Entry 8U7U (electron microscopy, 2.16 A resolution); this record covers chains B and A of the 28 polymer chains in the assembly.

[Chain B]
Molecule: Proteasome subunit alpha type-2
From: Saccharomyces cerevisiae S288C
Notes: EC 3.4.25.1
UniProt: P23639 (PSA2_YEAST); residue numbers follow UniProt; this construct covers 1-250
Chain sequence (250 residues; each row starts with the number of its first residue):
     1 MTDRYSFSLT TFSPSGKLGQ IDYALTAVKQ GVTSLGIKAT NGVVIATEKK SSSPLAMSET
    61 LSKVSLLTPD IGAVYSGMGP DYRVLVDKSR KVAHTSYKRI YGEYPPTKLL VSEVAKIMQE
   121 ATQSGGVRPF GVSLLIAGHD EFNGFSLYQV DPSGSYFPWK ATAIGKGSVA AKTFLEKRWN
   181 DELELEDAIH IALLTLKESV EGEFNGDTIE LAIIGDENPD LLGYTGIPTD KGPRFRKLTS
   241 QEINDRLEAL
Disordered / not traced: 1-2
Curated features (UniProtKB/Swiss-Prot):
  - cross-link: Lys108 (Glycyl lysine isopeptide (Lys-Gly) (interchain with G-Cter in ubiquitin))

[Chain A]
Molecule: Proteasome subunit alpha type-1
From: Saccharomyces cerevisiae S288C
Notes: EC 3.4.25.1
UniProt: P21243 (PSA1_YEAST); residue numbers follow UniProt; this construct covers 1-252
Chain sequence (252 residues; row label = number of the first residue in the row):
     1 MSGAAAASAA GYDRHITIFS PEGRLYQVEY AFKATNQTNI NSLAVRGKDC TVVISQKKVP
    61 DKLLDPTTVS YIFCISRTIG MVVNGPIPDA RNAALRAKAE AAEFRYKYGY DMPCDVLAKR
   121 MANLSQIYTQ RAYMRPLGVI LTFVSVDEEL GPSIYKTDPA GYYVGYKATA TGPKQQEITT
   181 NLENHFKKSK IDHINEESWE KVVEFAITHM IDALGTEFSK NDLEVGVATK DKFFTLSAEN
   241 IEERLVAIAE QD
Disordered / not traced: 1-12, 252

[Chain B / chain A interface]
Pairs across the interface - 67 pairs, chain B then chain A:
  Asp3(B) - Arg131(A)  salt bridge
  Asp3(B) - Tyr133(A)
  Tyr5(B) - Ile16(A)
  Tyr5(B) - Ala132(A)  hydrophobic
  Tyr5(B) - Tyr133(A)  hydrophobic
  Leu9(B) - Ile18(A)  hydrophobic
  Leu9(B) - Ala132(A)  hydrophobic
  Gln20(B) - Ile18(A)
  Gln20(B) - Phe19(A)  hydrogen bond (side chain-backbone)
  Tyr23(B) - Phe19(A)  hydrophobic
  Tyr23(B) - Ser20(A)
  Tyr23(B) - Pro21(A)  hydrophobic
  Tyr23(B) - Gly23(A)
  Ala24(B) - Phe19(A)  hydrophobic
  Thr26(B) - Pro21(A)
  Thr26(B) - Glu22(A)
  Ala27(B) - Gly23(A)
  Gln30(B) - Glu22(A)  hydrogen bond (side chain-backbone)
  Ser52(B) - Tyr162(A)  hydrogen bond
  Pro54(B) - Lys167(A)  hydrogen bond (backbone-side chain)
  Pro54(B) - Glu183(A)
  Leu55(B) - Tyr166(A)
  Leu55(B) - Lys167(A)  hydrogen bond (backbone-backbone)
  Leu55(B) - Ala168(A)
  Leu55(B) - Thr179(A)
  Leu55(B) - Glu183(A)
  Leu55(B) - Phe186(A)  hydrophobic
  Ala56(B) - Gly165(A)
  Ala56(B) - Tyr166(A)
  Ala56(B) - Lys167(A)
  Met57(B) - Arg46(A)
  Met57(B) - Val164(A)
  Met57(B) - Gly165(A)  hydrogen bond (backbone-backbone)
  Met57(B) - Tyr166(A)
  Met57(B) - Lys167(A)
  Thr60(B) - Tyr155(A)
  Thr60(B) - Val164(A)
  Thr60(B) - Gly165(A)  hydrogen bond (side chain-backbone)
  Leu61(B) - Tyr162(A)  hydrophobic
  Met78(B) - Phe19(A)  hydrophobic
  Met78(B) - Leu25(A)  hydrophobic
  Pro80(B) - Gln126(A)
  Pro80(B) - Ala160(A)
  Pro80(B) - Gly161(A)
  Pro80(B) - Tyr162(A)
  Asp81(B) - Gln126(A)  hydrogen bond
  Arg83(B) - Ala122(A)  hydrogen bond (side chain-backbone)
  Arg83(B) - Asn123(A)  hydrogen bond
  Arg83(B) - Gly161(A)  hydrogen bond (side chain-backbone)
  Arg83(B) - Tyr163(A)
  Val84(B) - Gln126(A)
  Asp87(B) - Lys119(A)  salt bridge
  Asp87(B) - Asn123(A)  hydrogen bond
  Gly125(B) - Arg131(A)  hydrogen bond (backbone-side chain)
  Gly126(B) - Gln130(A)
  Gly126(B) - Arg131(A)
  Gly126(B) - Ala132(A)  hydrogen bond (backbone-backbone)
  Val127(B) - Gln130(A)
  Val127(B) - Arg131(A)
  Arg128(B) - Thr17(A)
  Arg128(B) - Phe19(A)
  Arg128(B) - Leu25(A)
  Arg128(B) - Thr129(A)  hydrogen bond (side chain-backbone)
  Arg128(B) - Gln130(A)  hydrogen bond (backbone-side chain)
  Pro129(B) - Phe19(A)
  Phe130(B) - Gln130(A)
  Gly131(B) - Phe19(A)
Other interface residues (no listed pair), chain B (31 interface residues in all): Ser53, Ala121
Other interface residues (no listed pair), chain A (34 interface residues in all): Thr169, Leu182

[Summary]
31 residues of chain B face 34 of chain A across their interface; the contacts include 16 hydrogen bonds and 2
salt bridges. Polar pairs include Asp3(B)-Arg131(A), Asp87(B)-Lys119(A) and Gln20(B)-Phe19(A).
Chain B is Proteasome subunit alpha type-2 and chain A is Proteasome subunit alpha type-1, both from
Saccharomyces cerevisiae S288C; the structure, Proteasome 20S Core Particle from Beta 3 D205 deletion, was
determined by electron microscopy (same publication as 8U6Y).
